Entry 4KN4 (X-ray diffraction, 3.96 A resolution); this record covers chains A and B of the 6 polymer chains in the assembly.

[Chain A (and B)]
Protein: DNA-directed RNA polymerase subunit alpha
Source organism: Escherichia coli
Notes: EC 2.7.7.6; chain B of this document is another copy of the same molecule, construct and numbering; everything in this record applies to it too
UniProtKB: P0A7Z4 (RPOA_ECOLI); residue numbers follow UniProt; this construct covers 1-329
Sequence (329 residues; row label = number of the first residue in the row):
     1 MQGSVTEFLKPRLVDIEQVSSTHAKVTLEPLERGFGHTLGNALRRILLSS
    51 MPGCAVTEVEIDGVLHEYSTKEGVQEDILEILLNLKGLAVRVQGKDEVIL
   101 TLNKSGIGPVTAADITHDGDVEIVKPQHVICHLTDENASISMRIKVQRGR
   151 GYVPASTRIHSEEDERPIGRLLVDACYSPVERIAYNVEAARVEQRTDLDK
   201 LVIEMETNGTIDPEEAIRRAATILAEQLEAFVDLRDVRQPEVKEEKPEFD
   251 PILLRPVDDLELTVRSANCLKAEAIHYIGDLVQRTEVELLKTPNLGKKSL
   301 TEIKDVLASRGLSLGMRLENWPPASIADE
Not modelled in the structure: 1-2, 326-329 (chain B: 1-5, 158-167, 237-329)
UniProt features mapped onto this chain:
  - region: E162 to E165 (Required for interaction with Crp at class II promoters)
  - modified residue: R265 (ADP-ribosylarginine), K297 (N6-acetyllysine), K298 (N6-acetyllysine)
  - mutagenesis: R45 (R45C: In rpoA112; temperature-sensitive, blocks RNA polymerase assembly), E162 to E165 (5-fold decrease in CRP-class II promoter-dependent transcription), E165 (E165K: 5-fold decrease in CRP-class II promoter-dependent transcription), R191 (R191C: In rpoA101; temperature-sensitive)

[Interface between chain A and chain B]
Contacting residue pairs (64):
  T6(A) - P52(B)
  T6(A) - R150(B)
  E7(A) - R150(B)  salt bridge
  F8(A) - S50(B)
  F8(A) - R150(B)
  F8(A) - I223(B)  hydrophobic
  L9(A) - Q227(B)  hydrogen bond (backbone-side chain)
  K10(A) - E226(B)  salt bridge
  K10(A) - Q227(B)
  P11(A) - Q227(B)
  P11(A) - L228(B)
  P11(A) - A230(B)
  P11(A) - F231(B)
  R12(A) - F231(B)
  L13(A) - F231(B)
  L28(A) - F231(B)  hydrophobic
  F35(A) - I46(B)  hydrophobic
  F35(A) - S50(B)
  F35(A) - I223(B)  hydrophobic
  F35(A) - Q227(B)
  H37(A) - R45(B)
  T38(A) - A42(B)
  T38(A) - R45(B)  hydrogen bond
  L39(A) - L224(B)  hydrophobic
  A42(A) - T38(B)
  R45(A) - G34(B)
  R45(A) - T38(B)  hydrogen bond
  I46(A) - F35(B)  hydrophobic
  S50(A) - F8(B)
  S50(A) - F35(B)
  R150(A) - E7(B)  hydrogen bond (side chain-backbone)
  R150(A) - F8(B)
  R150(A) - E32(B)  salt bridge
  R218(A) - F231(B)
  R218(A) - D233(B)  salt bridge
  A221(A) - L228(B)
  T222(A) - F231(B)
  T222(A) - V232(B)
  I223(A) - F8(B)  hydrophobic
  I223(A) - F35(B)  hydrophobic
  L224(A) - L39(B)  hydrophobic
  L224(A) - L228(B)  hydrophobic
  A225(A) - L228(B)  hydrophobic
  E226(A) - K10(B)  salt bridge
  Q227(A) - L9(B)  hydrogen bond (side chain-backbone)
  Q227(A) - P11(B)
  Q227(A) - L31(B)
  Q227(A) - F35(B)
  Q227(A) - L39(B)
  L228(A) - L39(B)  hydrophobic
  L228(A) - L224(B)  hydrophobic
  E229(A) - K10(B)  salt bridge
  A230(A) - P11(B)  hydrophobic
  F231(A) - L28(B)  hydrophobic
  F231(A) - L39(B)  hydrophobic
  F231(A) - L43(B)  hydrophobic
  F231(A) - R218(B)
  F231(A) - A221(B)  hydrophobic
  V232(A) - R218(B)
  L234(A) - I16(B)  hydrophobic
  D236(A) - V14(B)
  D236(A) - I16(B)
  V237(A) - R12(B)
  V237(A) - L13(B)
Also at the interface, not in a pair above, chain A (40 interface residues in all): V5, L31, G34, N41, R238, Q239
Also at the interface, not in a pair above, chain B (39 interface residues in all): T6, D15, E214, R219, E229

[Summary]
Chain A and chain B form an interface of 40 and 39 residues respectively; the contacts include 5 hydrogen
bonds and 6 salt bridges. Polar pairs include E7(A)-R150(B), K10(A)-E226(B) and R150(A)-E32(B). From UniProt:
6 mutagenesis sites on chain A.
Both chains are DNA-directed RNA polymerase subunit alpha (Escherichia coli). Entry 4KN4 (X-ray crystal
structure of the Escherichia coli RNA polymerase in complex with Benzoxazinorifamycin-2b) was determined by
X-ray diffraction together with 4KMU and 4KN7 from the same study.
